3UWB - chain A; structure by X-ray diffraction, 1.70 A resolution.

[Chain A]
Name: RIIA-RIIB membrane-associated protein
Source organism: Synechococcus phage S-SSM7
UniProtKB: E3SLL2 (E3SLL2_9CAUD); residues 26-153 here correspond to UniProt positions 1-128 (UniProt number = residue number - 25)
Chain sequence (154 residues; each row starts with the number of its first residue; numbering starts at 0):
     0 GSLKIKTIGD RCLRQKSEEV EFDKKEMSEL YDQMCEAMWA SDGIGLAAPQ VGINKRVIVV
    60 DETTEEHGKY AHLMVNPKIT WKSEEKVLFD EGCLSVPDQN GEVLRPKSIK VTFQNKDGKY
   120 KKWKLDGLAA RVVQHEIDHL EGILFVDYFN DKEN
Unresolved in the structure: 0, 150-153
Modified positions: Mse26, Mse33, Mse37, Mse73 (selenomethionine; parent Met)
Differences from the reference sequence: expression tag (0-25)

[In short]
Chain A is RIIA-RIIB membrane-associated protein (Synechococcus phage S-SSM7); the structure, Crystal
structure of a probable peptide deformylase from strucynechococcus phage S-SSM7 in complex with actinonin, was
determined by X-ray diffraction, deposited together with 4DR8, 4DR9 and 3UWA.
